PDB entry 4DR1 | X-ray diffraction, 3.60 A resolution | chains A and O of the 21 polymer chains in the assembly

Chain A:
Molecule: 16S rRNA
Source organism: Thermus thermophilus
Sequence (1522 nucleotides; numbered 0 to 1544 plus 19 insertion-coded residues; 42 numbers in that range are skipped by the numbering (no residue carries them; nothing is unmodelled there); the number before each row is that of its first residue; a row labelled like 190A-190L holds insertion residues (190A, then the next letters in order); numbering starts at 0):
     0 UUUGUUGGAG AGUUUGAUCC UGGCUCAGGG UGAACGCUGG CGGCGUGCCU AAGACAUGCA
    60 AGUCGUGCGG G
    73 CCGCGGGGUU UU
    88 ACUCCG
    95 UGGUC
   101 AGCGGCGGAC GGGUGAGUAA CGCGUGGGU
  129A G
   130 ACCUACCCGG AAGAGGGGGA CAACCCGGGG AAACUCGGGC UAAUCCCCCA UGUGGACCCG
   190 C
190A-190L CCCUUGGGGUGU
   191 GUCCAAAGGG CUUU
   216 GCCCGCUUCC GGAUGGGCCC GCGUCCCAUC AGCUAGUUGG UGGGGUAAUG GCCCACCAAG
   276 GCGACGACGG GUAGCCGGUC UGAGAGGAUG GCCGGCCACA GGGGCACUGA GACACGGGCC
   336 CCACUCCUAC GGGAGGCAGC AGUUAGGAAU CUUCCGCAAU GGGCGCAAGC CUGACGGAGC
   396 GACGCCGCUU GGAGGAAGAA GCCCUUCGGG GUGUAAACUC CUGAA
   442 CCCGGGACGA AACCCCCGAC GA
   474 GGGGACUGAC GGUACCGGG
   494 GUAAUAGCGC CGGCCAACUC CGUGCCAGCA GCCGCGGUAA UACGGAGGGC GCGAGCGUUA
   554 CCCGGAUUCA CUGGGCGUAA AGGGCGUGUA GGCGGCCUGG GGCGUCCCAU GUGAAAGACC
   614 ACGGCUCAAC CGUGGGGGAG CGUGGGAUAC GCUCAGGCUA GACGGUGGGA GAGGGUGGUG
   674 GAAUUCCCGG AGUAGCGGUG AAAUGCGCAG AUACCGGGAG GAACGCCGAU GGCGAAGGCA
   734 GCCACCUGGU CCACCCGUGA CGCUGAGGCG CGAAAGCGUG GGGAGCAAAC CGGAUUAGAU
   794 ACCCGGGUAG UCCACGCCCU AAACGAUGCG CGCUAGGUCU CUGGGUCU
   848 CCUGGGGGCC GAAGCUAACG CGUUAAGCGC GCCGCCUGGG GAGUACGGCC GCAAGGCUGA
   908 AACUCAAAGG AAUUGACGGG GGCCCGCACA AGCGGUGGAG CAUGUGGUUU AAUUCGAAGX
   968 AACGCGAAGA ACCUUACCAG GCCUUGACAU GCUAGG
 1003A G
  1004 AACCCGGGUG AAAGCCUGGG GUGCCCC
1030A-1030D GCGA
  1031 GGGGAGCCCU AGCACAGGUG CUGCAUGGCC GUCGUCAGCU CGUGCCGUGA GGUGUUGGGU
  1091 UAAGUCCCGC AACGAGCGCA ACCCCCGCCG UUAGUUGCCA GCGGUUCGGC CGGGCACUCU
  1151 AACGGGACUG CCCGCGAAA
  1171 GCGGGAGGAA GGAGGGGACG ACGUCUGGUC AGCAUGGCCC UUACGGCCUG GGCGACACAC
  1231 GUGCUACAAU GCCCACUACA AAGCGAUGCC ACCCGGCAAC GGGGAGCUAA UCGCAAAAAG
  1291 GUGGGCCCAG UUCGGAUUGG GGUCUGCAAC CCGACCCCAU GAAGCCGGAA UCGCUAGUAA
  1351 UCGCGGAUCA G
 1361A C
  1362 CAUGCCGCGG UGAAUACGUU CCCGGGCCUU GUACACACXG CCXGUXACGC CAUGGGAGCG
  1422 GGCUCUACCC GAAGUCGCCG GG
  1446 AGCCUACGGG
  1459 CAGGCGCCGA GGGUAGGGCC CGUGACUGGG GCGAAGUCGU AACAAGGUAG CUGUACCGGA
  1519 AGGUGCGGCU GGAUCCACUC CUUUCU
Unresolved in the structure: 0-4, 1534-1538
Construct notes: conflict C1534 (A2157 in M26923.1), A1535 (C2158 in M26923.1)
Modified positions: PSU (pseudouridine-5'-monophosphate) at position 516, 7MG (7N-methyl-8-hydroguanosine-5'-monophosphate) at position 527, M2G (N2-dimethylguanosine-5'-monophosphate) at position 966, 5MC (5-methylcytidine-5'-monophosphate) at position 967, 2MG (2N-methylguanosine-5'-monophosphate) at position 1207, 5MC (5-methylcytidine-5'-monophosphate) at position 1400, 4OC (4n,o2'-methylcytidine-5'-monophosphate) at position 1402, 5MC (5-methylcytidine-5'-monophosphate) at position 1404, 5MC (5-methylcytidine-5'-monophosphate) at position 1407, UR3 (3-methyluridine-5'-monophoshate) at position 1498, MA6 (6N-dimethyladenosine-5'-monophoshate) at position 1518, MA6 (6N-dimethyladenosine-5'-monophoshate) at position 1519, PSU (pseudouridine-5'-monophosphate) at position 1540, PSU (pseudouridine-5'-monophosphate) at position 1541
Metal / ion sites: Mg2+ site 1 near U5 (its only coordinating residue here); Mg2+ site 2 near G21 (its only coordinating residue here); Mg2+ site 3 near G22 (its only coordinating residue here); Mg2+ site 4: G46, G394; Mg2+ site 5: C48, G115; Mg2+ site 6: C58, U387; Mg2+ site 7: A59, U387; Mg2+ site 8: G61, U62, G105; Mg2+ site 9 near G70 (its only coordinating residue here); Mg2+ site 10 near U90 (its only coordinating residue here); Mg2+ site 11 near C92 (its only coordinating residue here); Mg2+ site 12 near G107 (its only coordinating residue here); 102 more Mg2+ sites not listed

Chain O:
Protein: 30S ribosomal protein S15
Source organism: Thermus thermophilus
UniProt: Q5SJ76 (RS15_THET8); residue numbers follow UniProt; this construct covers 1-89
Chain sequence (89 residues; row label = number of the first residue in the row):
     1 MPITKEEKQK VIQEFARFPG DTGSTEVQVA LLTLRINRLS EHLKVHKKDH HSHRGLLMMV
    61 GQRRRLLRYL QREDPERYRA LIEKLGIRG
Unresolved in the structure: 1, 89

Chain A / chain O interface:
Pairs across the interface (66):
  G579(A) - Arg54(O)  hydrogen bond to the phosphate
  U580(A) - Arg54(O)  salt bridge to the phosphate
  U580(A) - Leu57(O)  sugar contact
  U580(A) - Met58(O)  sugar contact
  G581(A) - Gly61(O)  phosphate contact
  G581(A) - Arg64(O)  hydrogen bond to the phosphate
  U582(A) - Arg64(O)  salt bridge to the phosphate
  U582(A) - Arg68(O)  salt bridge to the phosphate
  C656(A) - Gln28(O)  hydrogen bond to the sugar
  G657(A) - Thr22(O)  hydrogen bond to the base
  G657(A) - Gly23(O)  sugar contact
  G657(A) - Gln28(O)  sugar contact
  G658(A) - Lys8(O)  salt bridge to the phosphate
  G658(A) - Gln9(O)  phosphate contact
  G658(A) - Ile12(O)  phosphate contact
  G658(A) - Thr22(O)  hydrogen bond to the sugar
  G658(A) - Leu31(O)  phosphate contact
  U659(A) - Lys8(O)  salt bridge to the phosphate
  U659(A) - Gln9(O)  hydrogen bond to the phosphate
  G660(A) - Lys5(O)  phosphate contact
  G666(A) - Ser52(O)  base contact
  G667(A) - His42(O)  base contact
  G667(A) - Asp49(O)  hydrogen bond to the base
  G667(A) - His50(O)  hydrogen bond to the sugar
  G667(A) - His51(O)  hydrogen bond to the sugar
  G668(A) - His46(O)  sugar contact
  G668(A) - Lys48(O)  sugar contact
  G668(A) - Asp49(O)  sugar contact
  U669(A) - His46(O)  sugar contact
  U669(A) - Lys48(O)  salt bridge to the phosphate
  A728(A) - His51(O)  base contact
  A728(A) - Arg54(O)  salt bridge to the phosphate
  A729(A) - His51(O)  hydrogen bond to the base
  G730(A) - His51(O)  hydrogen bond to the base
  C739(A) - His42(O)  hydrogen bond to the sugar
  U740(A) - Pro2(O)  phosphate contact
  U740(A) - His42(O)  sugar contact
  U740(A) - Ser52(O)  hydrogen bond to the sugar
  G741(A) - Arg35(O)  salt bridge to the phosphate
  G741(A) - Leu39(O)  sugar contact
  G741(A) - His51(O)  sugar contact
  G741(A) - Ser52(O)  sugar contact
  G741(A) - Gly55(O)  sugar contact
  G742(A) - Arg35(O)  salt bridge to the phosphate
  G742(A) - Met58(O)  sugar contact
  G750(A) - Phe18(O)  phosphate contact
  G750(A) - Asp21(O)  hydrogen bond to the sugar
  G750(A) - Thr22(O)  hydrogen bond to the sugar
  G750(A) - Gly23(O)  hydrogen bond to the sugar
  G750(A) - Ser24(O)  sugar contact
  G750(A) - Gln28(O)  base contact
  U751(A) - Phe18(O)  phosphate contact
  U751(A) - Gly23(O)  sugar contact
  U751(A) - Ser24(O)  sugar contact
  U751(A) - Thr25(O)  hydrogen bond to the sugar
  G752(A) - Tyr69(O)  sugar contact
  A753(A) - Tyr69(O)  hydrogen bond to the phosphate
  C754(A) - Leu66(O)  sugar contact
  C754(A) - Tyr69(O)  sugar contact
  C754(A) - Arg72(O)  salt bridge to the phosphate
  G755(A) - Gln62(O)  phosphate contact
  G755(A) - Arg65(O)  phosphate contact
  C764(A) - His50(O)  phosphate contact
  G765(A) - His50(O)  phosphate contact
  A807(A) - Lys48(O)  salt bridge to the phosphate
  C808(A) - Lys48(O)  salt bridge to the phosphate
Also at the interface, not in a pair above, chain A (34 interface residues in all): G727, C749, C756, G763
Also at the interface, not in a pair above, chain O (37 interface residues in all): His53, Met59, Glu73

In short:
Chain A and chain O form an interface of 34 and 37 residues respectively; the contacts include 18 hydrogen
bonds and 12 salt bridges. Among the polar pairs are G657(A)-Thr22(O), G667(A)-Asp49(O) and A729(A)-His51(O).
The Mg2+ site 4 is built by G46(A) and G394(A).
Here chain A is 16S rRNA and chain O is 30S ribosomal protein S15, both from Thermus thermophilus. Entry 4DR1
(Crystal structure of the apo 30S ribosomal subunit from Thermus thermophilus (HB8)) was determined by X-ray
diffraction (same publication as 4DR2, 4DR3, 4DR4, 4DR5, 4DR6 and 4DR7).
